PDB entry 6U5S | electron microscopy, 3.07 A resolution | chains A and B of the 4 polymer chains in the assembly

== Chain A (and B) ==
Protein: Glutamate receptor 2
Source organism: Rattus norvegicus
Notes: chain B of this document is another copy of the same molecule, construct and numbering; everything in this record applies to it too
Reference sequence: P19491 (GRIA2_RAT); residues -14 to 853 here correspond to UniProt positions 1-868 (UniProt number = residue number + 15)
Amino-acid sequence (889 residues; each row starts with the number of its first residue; numbers below 1 keep their minus sign (Met-14 is residue -14)):
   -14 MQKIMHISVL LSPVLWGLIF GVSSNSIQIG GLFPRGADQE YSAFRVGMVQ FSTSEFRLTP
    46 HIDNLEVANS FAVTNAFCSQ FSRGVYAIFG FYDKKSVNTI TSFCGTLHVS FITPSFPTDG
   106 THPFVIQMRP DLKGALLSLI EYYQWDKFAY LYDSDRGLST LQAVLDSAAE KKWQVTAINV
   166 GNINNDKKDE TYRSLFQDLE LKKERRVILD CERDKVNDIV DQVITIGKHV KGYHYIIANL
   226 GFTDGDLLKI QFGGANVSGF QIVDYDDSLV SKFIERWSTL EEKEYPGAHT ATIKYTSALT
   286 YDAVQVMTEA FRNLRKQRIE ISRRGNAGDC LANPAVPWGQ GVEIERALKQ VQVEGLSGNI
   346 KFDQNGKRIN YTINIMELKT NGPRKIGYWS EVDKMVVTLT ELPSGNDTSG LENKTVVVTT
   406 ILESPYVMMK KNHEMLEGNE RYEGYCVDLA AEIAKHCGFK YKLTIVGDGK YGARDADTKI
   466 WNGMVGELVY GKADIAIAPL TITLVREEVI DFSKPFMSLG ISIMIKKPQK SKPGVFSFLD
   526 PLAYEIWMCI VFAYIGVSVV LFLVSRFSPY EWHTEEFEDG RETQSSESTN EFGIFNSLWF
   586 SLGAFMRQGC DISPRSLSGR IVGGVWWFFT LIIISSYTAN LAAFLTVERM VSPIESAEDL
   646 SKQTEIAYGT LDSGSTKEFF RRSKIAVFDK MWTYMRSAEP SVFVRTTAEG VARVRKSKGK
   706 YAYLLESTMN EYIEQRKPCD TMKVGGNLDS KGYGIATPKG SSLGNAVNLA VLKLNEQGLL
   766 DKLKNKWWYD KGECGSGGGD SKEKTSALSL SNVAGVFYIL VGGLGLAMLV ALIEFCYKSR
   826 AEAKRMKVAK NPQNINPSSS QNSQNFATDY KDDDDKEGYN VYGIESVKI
Not modelled in the structure: -14 to 9, 386-874
Construct notes: conflict Arg592 (Gln607 in P19491); expression tag (854-874)
Cystine bridges: Cys63-Cys315
Covalently attached groups: glycan linked to Asn241; N-acetylglucosamine (NAG) linked to Asn355
UniProt features mapped onto this chain:
  - region: Ala852, Thr853 (Required for interaction with IQSEC1)
  - binding site (L-glutamate): Pro484, Thr486, Arg491, Ser660, Thr661, Glu711
  - site: Arg459 (Interaction with the cone snail toxin Con-ikot-ikot), Ile639 (Crucial to convey clamshell closure to channel opening), Arg666 (Interaction with the cone snail toxin Con-ikot-ikot), Lys758 (Interaction with the cone snail toxin Con-ikot-ikot)
  - modified residue (Phosphoserine): Ser668, Ser702, Ser845, Ser848
  - lipidation (S-palmitoyl cysteine): Cys595, Cys821
  - glycosylation (N-linked (GlcNAc...) asparagine): Asn241, Asn355, Asn391, Asn398
Reported in the primary citation:
  - post-translational modification sites: Asn241

== Interface between chain A and chain B ==
Residue-residue contacts (30):
  Asn54(A) - Ser87(B)  hydrogen bond
  Ser55(A) - Ser87(B)
  Phe56(A) - Ser87(B)  hydrogen bond (backbone-side chain)
  Phe56(A) - Phe88(B)  hydrophobic
  Phe56(A) - Thr91(B)
  Phe56(A) - Cys315(B)
  Thr59(A) - Phe88(B)
  Asn60(A) - Leu316(B)
  Cys63(A) - Leu316(B)  hydrophobic
  Lys80(A) - Asn83(B)
  Asn83(A) - Ser55(B)
  Asn83(A) - Lys79(B)
  Asn83(A) - Lys80(B)
  Thr84(A) - Thr84(B)  hydrogen bond
  Ser87(A) - Asn54(B)
  Ser87(A) - Ser55(B)  hydrogen bond (side chain-backbone)
  Ser87(A) - Phe56(B)  hydrogen bond (side chain-backbone)
  Phe88(A) - Phe56(B)  hydrophobic
  Phe88(A) - Thr59(B)
  Thr91(A) - Phe56(B)
  Tyr137(A) - Gln147(B)
  Leu143(A) - Leu143(B)  hydrophobic
  Leu143(A) - Gln147(B)
  Gln147(A) - Tyr137(B)
  Gln147(A) - Leu143(B)
  Gln147(A) - Asn164(B)
  Ala162(A) - Leu150(B)  hydrophobic
  Asn164(A) - Gln147(B)
  Cys315(A) - Phe56(B)
  Leu316(A) - Asn60(B)
Also at the interface, not in a pair above, chain A (24 interface residues in all): Lys79, Leu92, Leu150, Ala154, Thr161
Also at the interface, not in a pair above, chain B (29 interface residues in all): Cys63, Leu92, His107, Leu146, Asp151, Ala154, Thr161, Ala162, Asn318, Ala320

== In short ==
Chain A and chain B form an interface of 24 and 29 residues respectively; the contacts include 5 hydrogen
bonds. Among the polar pairs are Asn54(A)-Ser87(B), Phe56(A)-Ser87(B) and Thr84(A)-Thr84(B).
N-acetylglucosamine is covalently linked to Asn355(A). Curated annotation (UniProt) lists 6
L-glutamate-binding residues on chain A. The paper reports a modification site at Asn241(A).
Both chains are Glutamate receptor 2 (Rattus norvegicus). Entry 6U5S (NTD of GluA2 in complex with CNIH3 -
with antagonist ZK200775 - in pseudo-symmetric global conformation) was determined by electron microscopy
together with 6PEQ, 6U6I, 6UCB, 6UD4 and 6UD8 from the same study.
